4YSN - chains B and C of the 4 polymer chains in the assembly; structure by X-ray diffraction, 1.94 A resolution.

[Chain B (and C)]
Molecule: Putative 4-aminobutyrate aminotransferase
From: Lactobacillus buchneri
Notes: chain C of this document is another copy of the same molecule, construct and numbering; everything in this record applies to it too
UniProt: M1GRN3 (M1GRN3_LACBU); residue numbers follow UniProt; this construct covers 1-450
Chain sequence (462 residues; row label = number of the first residue in the row; numbers below 1 keep their minus sign (Gly-11 is residue -11)):
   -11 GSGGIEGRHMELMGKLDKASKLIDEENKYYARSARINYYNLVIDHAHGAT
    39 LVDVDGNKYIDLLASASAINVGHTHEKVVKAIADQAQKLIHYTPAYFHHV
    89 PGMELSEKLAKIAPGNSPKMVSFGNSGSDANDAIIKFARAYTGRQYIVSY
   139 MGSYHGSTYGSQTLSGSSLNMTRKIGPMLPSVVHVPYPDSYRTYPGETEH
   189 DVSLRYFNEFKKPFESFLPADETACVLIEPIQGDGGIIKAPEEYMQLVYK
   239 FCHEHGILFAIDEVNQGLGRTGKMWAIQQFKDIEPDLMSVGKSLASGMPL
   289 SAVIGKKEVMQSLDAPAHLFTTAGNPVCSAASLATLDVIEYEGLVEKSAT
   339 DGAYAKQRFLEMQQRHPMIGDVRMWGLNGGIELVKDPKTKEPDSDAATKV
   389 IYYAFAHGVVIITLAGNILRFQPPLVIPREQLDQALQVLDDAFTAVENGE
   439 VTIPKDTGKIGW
Disordered / not traced: -11 to -2, 442-450 (chain C: -11 to -7, 442-450)
Glycans and other covalent adducts: pyridoxal phosphate (PLP) linked to Lys280
Construct notes: expression tag (-11 to 0)
Small-molecule neighbours: pyridoxal phosphate (PLP): Ser114, Gly115, Ser116, Asn119, Tyr142, His143, Gly144, Glu217, Asp222, Asp250, Val252, Asn253
Curated features (UniProtKB/Swiss-Prot):
  - binding site (pyridoxal 5'-phosphate): Gly115, Ser116, Tyr142, Asp250 to Asn253, Thr309
  - modified residue: Lys280 (N6-(pyridoxal phosphate)lysine)
From the paper describing this entry:
  - binding site for pyridoxal phosphate: Asn113, Gly115, Ser116, Tyr142, Glu217, Asp222, Asp250, Val252, Lys280, Thr309, Thr310
  - mutagenesis - D222A, D222N: abolished catalytic activity
  - mutagenesis - Y142F: decreased catalytic activity on L- Ile and D-allo-Ile

[Chain B / chain C interface]
Pairs across the interface (52):
  Gln133(B) - Gly164(C)
  Gln133(B) - Pro165(C)
  Tyr134(B) - Thr160(C)
  Tyr134(B) - Gly164(C)
  Tyr134(B) - Met166(C)
  Met139(B) - Lys200(C)
  Met139(B) - Pro201(C)
  Met139(B) - Ser204(C)
  Ser153(B) - Phe205(C)
  Gly154(B) - Ser204(C)
  Gly154(B) - Phe205(C)
  Ser155(B) - Ser204(C)
  Ser156(B) - Ser204(C)
  Leu157(B) - Phe202(C)
  Leu157(B) - Ser204(C)
  Leu157(B) - Phe205(C)
  Leu157(B) - Leu206(C)
  Leu157(B) - Pro207(C)
  Thr160(B) - Tyr134(C)
  Thr160(B) - Phe205(C)  hydrogen bond (side chain-backbone)
  Thr160(B) - Pro207(C)
  Arg161(B) - Pro207(C)
  Arg161(B) - Asp209(C)  salt bridge
  Arg161(B) - Glu210(C)
  Lys162(B) - Glu210(C)  hydrogen bond (backbone-side chain)
  Gly164(B) - Gln133(C)
  Pro165(B) - Gln133(C)
  Met166(B) - Tyr134(C)
  His172(B) - Phe205(C)
  Tyr182(B) - Arg193(C)
  Arg193(B) - Tyr182(C)
  Tyr194(B) - Lys200(C)  hydrogen bond
  Glu197(B) - Glu197(C)
  Lys200(B) - Met139(C)
  Lys200(B) - Tyr194(C)  hydrogen bond
  Phe202(B) - Leu157(C)
  Ser204(B) - Met139(C)
  Ser204(B) - Gly154(C)
  Ser204(B) - Ser155(C)
  Ser204(B) - Ser156(C)
  Ser204(B) - Leu157(C)
  Phe205(B) - Ser153(C)
  Phe205(B) - Leu157(C)
  Phe205(B) - Thr160(C)  hydrogen bond (backbone-side chain)
  Phe205(B) - His172(C)
  Leu206(B) - Leu157(C)
  Pro207(B) - Leu157(C)
  Pro207(B) - Thr160(C)
  Pro207(B) - Arg161(C)
  Asp209(B) - Arg161(C)  salt bridge
  Glu210(B) - Arg161(C)
  Glu210(B) - Lys162(C)  hydrogen bond (side chain-backbone)
Other interface residues (no listed pair), chain B (32 interface residues in all): Gly140, Ser169, Pro174, Asn196, Pro201
Other interface residues (no listed pair), chain C (32 interface residues in all): Gly140, Ser169, Pro174, Asn196

[Summary]
The chain B/chain C interface involves 32 residues from each chain; the contacts include 6 hydrogen bonds and
2 salt bridges. Polar contacts include Arg161(B)-Asp209(C), Thr160(B)-Phe205(C) and Lys162(B)-Glu210(C). From
the paper: a binding site for pyridoxal phosphate at Asn113(B), Gly115(B) and Ser116(B) among others; D222A
and D222N of chain B abolish catalytic activity.
Both chains are Putative 4-aminobutyrate aminotransferase (Lactobacillus buchneri). Entry 4YSN (Structure of
aminoacid racemase in complex with PLP) was determined by X-ray diffraction (same publication as 5WYA, 5WYF
and 4YSV).
